Entry 6UZR (X-ray diffraction, 1.87 A resolution); this record covers chains A and B.

== Chain A ==
Name: Glutamate receptor ionotropic, NMDA 1
Organism: Rattus norvegicus
Notes: fragment: ligand-binding domain
UniProtKB: P35439 (NMDZ1_RAT), isoform P35439-6; the construct has insertions or renumbered stretches relative to UniProt, so the offset changes along the chain: 2-152 = UniProt 415-565; 155-292 = UniProt 684-821
Sequence (292 residues; row label = number of the first residue in the row):
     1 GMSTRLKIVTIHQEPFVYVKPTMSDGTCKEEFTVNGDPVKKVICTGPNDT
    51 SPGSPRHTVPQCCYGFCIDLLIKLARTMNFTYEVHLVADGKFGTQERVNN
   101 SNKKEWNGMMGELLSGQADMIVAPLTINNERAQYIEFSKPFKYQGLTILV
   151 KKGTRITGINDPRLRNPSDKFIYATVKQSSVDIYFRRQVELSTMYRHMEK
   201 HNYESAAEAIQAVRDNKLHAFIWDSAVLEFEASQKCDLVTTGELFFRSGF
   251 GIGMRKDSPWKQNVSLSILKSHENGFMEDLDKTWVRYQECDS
Disordered / not traced: 1-2, 99-100, 291-292
Sequence notes: expression tag (1); linker (153-154)
Cystine bridges: Cys28-Cys62, Cys44-Cys63
Ligand contacts: glycine (GLY): Phe92, Pro124, Leu125, Thr126, Arg131, Ser179, Ser180, Trp223, Asp224, Phe250

== Chain B ==
Name: Glutamate receptor ionotropic, NMDA 2A
Organism: Rattus norvegicus
Notes: fragment: ligand-binding domain
UniProtKB: Q00959 (NMDE1_RAT); the construct has insertions or renumbered stretches relative to UniProt, so the offset changes along the chain: 5-142 = UniProt 402-539; 145-286 = UniProt 661-802
Sequence (282 residues; row label = number of the first residue in the row):
     5 DDNHLSIVTLEEAPFVIVEDIDPLTETCVRNTVPCRKFVKINNSTNEGMN
    55 VKKCCKGFCIDILKKLSRTVKFTYDLYLVTNGKHGKKVNNVWNGMIGEVV
   105 YQRAVMAVGSLTINEERSEVVDFSVPFVETGISVMVSRGTQVTGLSDKKF
   155 QRPHDYSPPFRFGTVPNGSTERNIRNNYPYMHQYMTRFNQRGVEDALVSL
   205 KTGKLDAFIYDAAVLNYKAGRDEGCKLVTIGSGYIFATTGYGIALQKGSP
   255 WKRQIDLALLQFVGDGEMEELETLWLTGICHN
Disordered / not traced: 285-286
Sequence notes: linker (143-144); conflict Thr242 (Ser758 in Q00959)
Cystine bridges: Cys32-Cys58, Cys39-Cys59, Cys229-Cys284
Ligand contacts: 3-(carboxymethyl)pyridine-2-carboxylic acid (QM1): Glu16, His88, Ser114, Leu115, Thr116, Arg121, Val169, Gly172, Ser173, Thr174, Glu175, Tyr214, Asp215, Val218, Tyr245
What the authors report for this chain:
  - mutagenesis - A17R/K222M/G224R/R225K: increased binding to UBP791

== Chain A / chain B interface ==
Contacting residue pairs (41):
  Asn128(A) with Leu264(B)
  Asn129(A) with Leu261(B), hydrogen bond (side chain-backbone); Leu264(B); Gln265(B)
  Ala132(A) with Leu261(B); Leu264(B), hydrophobic
  Gln133(A) with Arg257(B), hydrogen bond (backbone-side chain); Leu261(B)
  Lys139(A) with Ile117(B); Phe127(B), hydrogen bond (side chain-backbone); Ser128(B)
  Pro140(A) with Pro130(B), hydrophobic
  Tyr143(A) with Pro130(B); Glu133(B); Thr242(B); Thr243(B); Gly244(B)
  Arg187(A) with Gly268(B), hydrogen bond (side chain-backbone); Asp269(B), salt bridge
  Gln188(A) with Gly268(B), hydrogen bond (side chain-backbone)
  Phe246(A) with Val267(B)
  Arg247(A) with Glu133(B); Glu276(B), salt bridge
  Lys256(A) with Arg257(B)
  Leu266(A) with Glu119(B); Ser122(B)
  Leu269(A) with Ile117(B), hydrophobic; Asn118(B); Ser122(B)
  Lys270(A) with Glu119(B), salt bridge
  His272(A) with Ala241(B); Thr242(B), hydrogen bond
  Glu273(A) with Asn118(B); Glu119(B), hydrogen bond (side chain-backbone); Asn177(B), hydrogen bond (backbone-side chain); Asn181(B), hydrogen bond (backbone-side chain); Phe240(B)
  Asn274(A) with Asn181(B)
  Gly275(A) with Phe240(B)
  Glu278(A) with Tyr238(B), hydrogen bond; Phe240(B)
Other interface residues (no listed pair), chain A (25 interface residues in all): Ile127, Gln144, Tyr184, Glu190, Phe245
Other interface residues (no listed pair), chain B (28 interface residues in all): Glu123, Lys256, Gly270, Glu273

== In short ==
25 residues of chain A face 28 of chain B across their interface, with 10 hydrogen bonds and 3 salt bridges.
Among the polar pairs are Arg187(A)-Asp269(B), Arg247(A)-Glu276(B) and Lys270(A)-Glu119(B). Bound to chain A:
glycine. Chain B binds 3-(carboxymethyl)pyridine-2-carboxylic acid. The paper reports that
A17R/K222M/G224R/R225K of chain B increase binding to UBP791.
Here chain A is Glutamate receptor ionotropic, NMDA 1 and chain B is Glutamate receptor ionotropic, NMDA 2A,
both from Rattus norvegicus. Entry 6UZR (Crystal structure of GLUN1/GLUN2A ligand-binding domain in complex
with glycine and homoquinolinic acid) was determined by X-ray diffraction (same publication as 6UZ6, 6UZG,
6UZW and 6UZX).
